Entry 6FOC (X-ray diffraction, 4.00 A resolution); this record covers chains C and D of the 8 polymer chains in the assembly.

Chain C:
Name: ATP synthase subunit alpha
Source organism: Mycolicibacterium smegmatis MC2 155
Notes: EC 3.6.3.14
UniProtKB: A0R202 (ATPA_MYCS2); residues 1-511 here = UniProt positions 1-511
Sequence (548 residues; row label = number of the first residue in the row; X marks 11 residues of unknown identity (built as UNK)):
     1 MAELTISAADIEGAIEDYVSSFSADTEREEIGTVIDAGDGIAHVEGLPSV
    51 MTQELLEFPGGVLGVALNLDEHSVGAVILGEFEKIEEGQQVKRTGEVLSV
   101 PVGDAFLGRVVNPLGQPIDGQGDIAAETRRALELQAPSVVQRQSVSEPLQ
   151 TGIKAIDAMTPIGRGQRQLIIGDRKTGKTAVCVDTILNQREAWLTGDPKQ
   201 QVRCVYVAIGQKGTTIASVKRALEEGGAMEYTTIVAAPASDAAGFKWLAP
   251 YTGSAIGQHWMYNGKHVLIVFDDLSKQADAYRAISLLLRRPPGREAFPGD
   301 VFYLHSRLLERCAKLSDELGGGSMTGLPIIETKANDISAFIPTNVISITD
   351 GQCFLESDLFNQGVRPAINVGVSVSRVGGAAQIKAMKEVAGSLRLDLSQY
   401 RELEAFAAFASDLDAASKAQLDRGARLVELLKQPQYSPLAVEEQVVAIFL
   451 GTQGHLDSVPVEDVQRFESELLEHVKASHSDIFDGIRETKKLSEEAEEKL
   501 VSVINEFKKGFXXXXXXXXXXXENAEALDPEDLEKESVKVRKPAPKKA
Disordered / not traced: 1-29, 191-201, 410-411, 512-548
Ion coordination: Mg2+: Thr179 (together with ADP)
Ligand contacts:
  - ADP (adenosine-5'-diphosphate), molecule 1: Asp173, Arg174, Lys175, Thr176, Gly177, Lys178, Thr179, Ala180, Phe360, Arg365, Pro366, Gln433, Pro434, Gln435
  - ADP, molecule 2: Val374, Ser375, Arg376
Swiss-Prot annotation at these positions:
  - binding site (ATP): Gly172 to Thr179
  - site: Ser373 (Required for activity)

Chain D:
Name: ATP synthase subunit beta
Source organism: Mycolicibacterium smegmatis MC2 155
Notes: EC 3.6.3.14
UniProtKB: A0R200 (ATPB_MYCS2); residues 1-475 here = UniProt positions 1-475
Sequence (475 residues; numbered 1 to 475; the number before each row is that of its first residue):
     1 MTATAEKTAGRVVRITGPVVDVEFPRGSVPELFNALHAEITFGALAKTLT
    51 LEVAQHLGDSLVRCISMQPTDGLVRGVEVTDTGASISVPVGDGVKGHVFN
   101 ALGDCLDDPGYGKDFEHWSIHRKPPAFSDLEPRTEMLETGLKVVDLLTPY
   151 VRGGKIALFGGAGVGKTVLIQEMINRIARNFGGTSVFAGVGERTREGNDL
   201 WVELADANVLKDTALVFGQMDEPPGTRMRVALSALTMAEFFRDEQGQDVL
   251 LFIDNIFRFTQAGSEVSTLLGRMPSAVGYQPTLADEMGELQERITSTRGR
   301 SITSMQAVYVPADDYTDPAPATTFAHLDATTELSRAVFSKGIFPAVDPLA
   351 SSSTILDPAIVGDEHYRVAQEVIRILQRYKDLQDIIAILGIDELSEEDKQ
   401 LVNRARRIERFLSQNMMAAEQFTGQPGSTVPLKETIEAFDKLTKGEFDHL
   451 PEQAFFLIGGLDDLAKKAESLGAKL
Disordered / not traced: 1-8, 42-46, 109-115, 472-475
Ion coordination: Mg2+: Thr167 (together with ADP)
Ligand contacts: ADP (adenosine-5'-diphosphate): Gly161, Ala162, Gly163, Val164, Gly165, Lys166, Thr167, Val168, Glu196, Phe338, Phe343, Pro344, Met416, Ala419, Phe422

Interface between chain C and chain D:
Residue-residue contacts (93):
  Gly46(C) - Arg75(D)
  Leu47(C) - Arg75(D)  hydrogen bond (backbone-side chain)
  Pro48(C) - Arg75(D)
  Ser49(C) - Val74(D)
  Val50(C) - Leu73(D)
  Val50(C) - Val74(D)
  Met51(C) - Thr41(D)
  Met51(C) - Leu73(D)
  Thr52(C) - Ile15(D)
  Thr52(C) - Thr70(D)  hydrogen bond (side chain-backbone)
  Thr52(C) - Asp71(D)
  Thr52(C) - Gly72(D)  hydrogen bond (side chain-backbone)
  Thr52(C) - Leu73(D)  hydrogen bond (backbone-backbone)
  Gln53(C) - Asp71(D)
  Leu69(C) - Arg14(D)
  Leu69(C) - Ile15(D)  hydrogen bond (backbone-backbone)
  Asp70(C) - Arg75(D)  hydrogen bond (backbone-side chain)
  Glu71(C) - Arg14(D)  salt bridge
  Glu71(C) - Arg75(D)
  Ser73(C) - Arg75(D)
  Val74(C) - Arg75(D)
  Glu133(C) - Asp71(D)
  Ala136(C) - Asp221(D)
  Pro137(C) - Thr194(D)
  Ser138(C) - Thr194(D)
  Val139(C) - Thr194(D)
  Val139(C) - Gly197(D)
  Val139(C) - Asn198(D)  hydrogen bond (backbone-side chain)
  Val140(C) - Leu106(D)
  Arg142(C) - Thr194(D)
  Arg142(C) - Arg195(D)
  Arg142(C) - Asn198(D)  hydrogen bond (backbone-side chain)
  Gln143(C) - Asn198(D)  hydrogen bond (backbone-side chain)
  Ser144(C) - Asn198(D)  hydrogen bond (backbone-side chain)
  Ser144(C) - Asp199(D)  hydrogen bond
  Arg167(C) - Arg193(D)
  Pro291(C) - Thr268(D)
  Arg294(C) - Val277(D)
  Gly299(C) - Glu265(D)
  Phe302(C) - Arg227(D)
  Phe302(C) - Arg258(D)
  Phe302(C) - Gln261(D)
  Tyr303(C) - Asp221(D)
  Tyr303(C) - Glu222(D)
  Tyr303(C) - Pro223(D)  hydrophobic
  Ser306(C) - Met220(D)  hydrogen bond (side chain-backbone)
  Glu310(C) - Arg193(D)
  Glu310(C) - Thr194(D)  hydrogen bond
  Glu310(C) - Met220(D)
  Glu310(C) - Asp221(D)
  Ser338(C) - Ala312(D)
  Thr343(C) - Tyr309(D)
  Thr343(C) - Ala312(D)
  Ile346(C) - Ala162(D)  hydrophobic
  Ile346(C) - Gly163(D)
  Ile346(C) - Arg193(D)
  Ser347(C) - Arg193(D)  hydrogen bond (backbone-side chain)
  Ser347(C) - Arg258(D)  hydrogen bond
  Ile348(C) - Arg193(D)  hydrogen bond (backbone-side chain)
  Ile348(C) - Met220(D)  hydrophobic
  Thr349(C) - Arg193(D)  hydrogen bond (backbone-side chain)
  Asp350(C) - Arg193(D)  salt bridge
  Asp350(C) - Arg195(D)  salt bridge
  Gly371(C) - Ser339(D)
  Ser375(C) - Phe422(D)
  Arg376(C) - Gly163(D)
  Arg376(C) - Arg193(D)
  Arg376(C) - Phe422(D)
  Val377(C) - Arg195(D)
  Val377(C) - Gln421(D)
  Gly379(C) - Gln421(D)  hydrogen bond (backbone-backbone)
  Lys387(C) - Gln421(D)
  Gly391(C) - Phe422(D)
  Gly391(C) - Thr423(D)
  Ser392(C) - Thr423(D)
  Arg394(C) - Phe343(D)
  Leu395(C) - Phe343(D)  hydrophobic
  Leu395(C) - Leu457(D)  hydrophobic
  Ser398(C) - Ser339(D)
  Ser398(C) - Lys340(D)  hydrogen bond (side chain-backbone)
  Ser398(C) - Gly341(D)
  Gln399(C) - Lys340(D)  hydrogen bond (side chain-backbone)
  Gln399(C) - Gly341(D)
  Gln399(C) - Phe456(D)
  Glu402(C) - Arg406(D)  salt bridge
  Glu402(C) - Arg410(D)  salt bridge
  Leu403(C) - Arg406(D)
  Phe406(C) - Ile391(D)  hydrophobic
  Phe406(C) - Arg406(D)
  Phe409(C) - Ile386(D)
  Phe409(C) - Ala387(D)
  Phe409(C) - Gly390(D)
  Gln420(C) - Gln453(D)  hydrogen bond
Interface residues without a listed pair, chain C (63 interface residues in all): Leu67, Asn68, Gln135, Val145, Asp300, Arg307, Gln352, Val372, Ala416
Interface residues without a listed pair, chain D (62 interface residues in all): Val13, Lys47, Pro69, Asp107, Glu192, Val202, Phe217, Gly278, Tyr279, Pro311, Asp317, Arg335, Phe338, Tyr379, Val402, Glu420

Overview:
The interface between chain C and chain D involves 63 residues on one side and 62 on the other; the contacts
include 21 hydrogen bonds and 5 salt bridges. Among the polar pairs are Glu71(C)-Arg14(D), Asp350(C)-Arg193(D)
and Asp350(C)-Arg195(D).
Chain C is ATP synthase subunit alpha and chain D is ATP synthase subunit beta, both from Mycolicibacterium
smegmatis MC2 155; the structure, F1-ATPase from Mycobacterium smegmatis, was determined by X-ray diffraction.
